PDB entry 3HB9 | X-ray diffraction, 2.90 A resolution | chains A and D of the 4 polymer chains in the assembly

Chain A (and D):
Name: Pyruvate carboxylase
Organism: Staphylococcus aureus subsp. aureus Mu50
Notes: chain D of this document is another copy of the same molecule, construct and numbering; everything in this record applies to it too
Reference sequence: Q99UY8 (Q99UY8_STAAM); the construct lacks a stretch of the UniProt sequence and is renumbered around it, so the offset changes along the chain: 34-315 = UniProt 1-282; 317-357 = UniProt 283-323; 358-362 = UniProt 326-330; 363-513 = UniProt 332-482; 5 more segments
Sequence (1150 residues; each row starts with the number of its first residue; note: 5 numbers in that range are skipped by the numbering (no residue carries them; nothing is unmodelled there); a row labelled like 357A-357B holds insertion residues (357A, then the next letters in order)):
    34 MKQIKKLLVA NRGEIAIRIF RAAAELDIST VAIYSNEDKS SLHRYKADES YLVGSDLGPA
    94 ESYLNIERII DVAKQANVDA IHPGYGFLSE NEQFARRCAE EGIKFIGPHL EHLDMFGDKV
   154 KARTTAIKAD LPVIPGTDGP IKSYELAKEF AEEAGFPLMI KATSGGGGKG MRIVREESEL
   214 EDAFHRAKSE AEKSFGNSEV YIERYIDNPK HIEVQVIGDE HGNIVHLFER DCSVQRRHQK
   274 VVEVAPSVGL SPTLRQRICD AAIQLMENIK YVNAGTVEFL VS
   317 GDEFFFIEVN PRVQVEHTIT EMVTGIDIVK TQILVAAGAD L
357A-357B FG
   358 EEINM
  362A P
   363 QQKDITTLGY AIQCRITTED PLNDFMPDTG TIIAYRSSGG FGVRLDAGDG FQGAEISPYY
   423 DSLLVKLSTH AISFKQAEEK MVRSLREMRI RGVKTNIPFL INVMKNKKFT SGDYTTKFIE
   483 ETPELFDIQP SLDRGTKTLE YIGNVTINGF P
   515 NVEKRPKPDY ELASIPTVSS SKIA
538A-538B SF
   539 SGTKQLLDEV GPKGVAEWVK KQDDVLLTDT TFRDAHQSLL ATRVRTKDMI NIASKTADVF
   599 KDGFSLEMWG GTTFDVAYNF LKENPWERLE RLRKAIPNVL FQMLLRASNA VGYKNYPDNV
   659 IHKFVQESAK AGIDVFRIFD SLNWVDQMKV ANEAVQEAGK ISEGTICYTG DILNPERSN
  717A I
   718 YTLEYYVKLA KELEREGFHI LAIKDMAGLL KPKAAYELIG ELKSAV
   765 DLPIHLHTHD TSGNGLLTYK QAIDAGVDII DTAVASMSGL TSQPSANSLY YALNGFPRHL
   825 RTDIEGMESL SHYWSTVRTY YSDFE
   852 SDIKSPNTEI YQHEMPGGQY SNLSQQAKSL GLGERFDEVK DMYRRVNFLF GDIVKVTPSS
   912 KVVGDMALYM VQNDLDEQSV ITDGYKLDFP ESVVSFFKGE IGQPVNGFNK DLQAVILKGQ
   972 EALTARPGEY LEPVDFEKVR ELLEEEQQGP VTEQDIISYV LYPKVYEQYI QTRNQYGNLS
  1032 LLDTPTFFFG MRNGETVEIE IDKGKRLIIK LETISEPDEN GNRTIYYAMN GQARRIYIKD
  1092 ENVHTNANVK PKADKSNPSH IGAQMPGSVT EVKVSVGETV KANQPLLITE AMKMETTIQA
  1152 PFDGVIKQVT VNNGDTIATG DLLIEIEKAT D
Unresolved in the structure: 34-35, 198-204, 228-231, 1179-1182 (chain D: 34-35, 169-238, 1094-1141, 1146-1182)
Construct notes: engineered mutation Thr610 (Ala580 in Q99UY8)
Covalently attached groups: 5-(hexahydro-2-oxo-1H-thieno[3,4-d]imidazol-6-yl)pentanal (BTI) linked to Lys1144
Small-molecule neighbours:
  - ADP (adenosine-5'-diphosphate): Lys152, Ile167, Met192, Ser197, Glu236, Arg237, Tyr238, Ile239, Pro242, His244, Gln268, His271, Glu311, Leu313, Ile323, Glu324, Thr478
  - BTI (5-(hexahydro-2-oxo-1H-thieno[3,4-d]imidazol-6-yl)pentanal): Tyr503, Asn506, Val507, Gly511, Phe512, Pro513, Asn617, Phe618, Leu619, Lys620, Thr1023, Tyr1027, Leu1030, Phe1038
Reported in the primary citation:
  - mutagenesis - A610T: abolished catalytic activity
  - catalytic residues: Thr908 (proposed by the authors, not directly observed)
  - mutagenesis - A610T: abolished binding to BTI
  - disease-associated variants - A610T: abolished catalytic activity
  - mutagenesis - R644A, R644K, Y651A, Q870A (2-fold), S911A, K912T: decreased catalytic activity
  - disease-associated variants - R451C: decreased catalytic activity (citing earlier work)
  - mutagenesis - Y1077A: abolished catalytic activity (citing earlier work)

How chain A and chain D interact:
Residue-residue contacts (67):
  Glu525(A) - Lys879(D)
  Leu711(A) - Asn818(D)
  Lys748(A) - Asn818(D)  hydrogen bond
  Pro749(A) - Ala816(D)
  Lys750(A) - Asn818(D)
  Lys750(A) - Gly819(D)
  Lys750(A) - Phe820(D)
  Ser776(A) - Ser812(D)  hydrogen bond (backbone-side chain)
  Gly777(A) - Leu780(D)
  Gly777(A) - Ser812(D)
  Asn778(A) - Leu780(D)
  Asn778(A) - Ser812(D)  hydrogen bond (side chain-backbone)
  Asn778(A) - Ala816(D)
  Leu780(A) - Gly777(D)
  Leu780(A) - Asn778(D)
  Leu781(A) - Leu781(D)  hydrophobic
  Leu781(A) - Ala816(D)  hydrophobic
  Lys784(A) - Gln785(D)
  Gln785(A) - Phe820(D)
  Ala799(A) - Ser856(D)
  Ala799(A) - Pro857(D)
  Ser800(A) - Ser856(D)
  Asn811(A) - Thr859(D)
  Ser812(A) - Ser776(D)  hydrogen bond (side chain-backbone)
  Ser812(A) - Asn778(D)  hydrogen bond (backbone-side chain)
  Ser812(A) - Pro857(D)
  Ser812(A) - Thr859(D)
  Tyr815(A) - Thr859(D)
  Tyr815(A) - Tyr862(D)  hydrophobic
  Tyr815(A) - Gln863(D)  hydrogen bond
  Ala816(A) - Pro749(D)
  Ala816(A) - Asn778(D)
  Ala816(A) - Leu781(D)  hydrophobic
  Asn818(A) - Leu711(D)
  Asn818(A) - Lys748(D)  hydrogen bond
  Asn818(A) - Lys750(D)
  Gly819(A) - Lys750(D)
  Phe820(A) - Pro749(D)  hydrophobic
  Phe820(A) - Lys750(D)
  Phe820(A) - Gln785(D)
  Glu832(A) - Thr859(D)  hydrogen bond
  Glu832(A) - Glu860(D)
  Glu832(A) - Gln863(D)
  His836(A) - Glu860(D)  salt bridge
  His836(A) - Lys891(D)
  Arg842(A) - Lys855(D)
  Glu849(A) - Lys855(D)  salt bridge
  Lys855(A) - Arg842(D)
  Lys855(A) - Glu849(D)
  Ser856(A) - Ala799(D)
  Ser856(A) - Ser800(D)
  Pro857(A) - Ala799(D)
  Pro857(A) - Ser802(D)
  Pro857(A) - Ser809(D)
  Pro857(A) - Ser812(D)
  Thr859(A) - Asn811(D)
  Thr859(A) - Ser812(D)
  Thr859(A) - Tyr815(D)
  Thr859(A) - Glu832(D)  hydrogen bond
  Glu860(A) - Glu832(D)
  Glu860(A) - His836(D)  salt bridge
  Tyr862(A) - Tyr815(D)  hydrophobic
  Gln863(A) - Tyr815(D)  hydrogen bond
  Gln863(A) - Glu832(D)  hydrogen bond
  Lys879(A) - Glu525(D)  salt bridge
  Glu885(A) - Leu526(D)
  Lys891(A) - His836(D)
Other interface residues (no listed pair), chain A (37 interface residues in all): Ser802, Leu813
Other interface residues (no listed pair), chain D (39 interface residues in all): Lys784, Leu813, Tyr871

In short:
37 residues of chain A face 39 of chain D across their interface, with 11 hydrogen bonds and 4 salt bridges.
Polar contacts include His836(A)-Glu860(D), Glu849(A)-Lys855(D) and Lys879(A)-Glu525(D). From the paper: the
catalytic residue Thr908(A); R644A, R644K and Y651A of chain A, among others, reduce catalytic activity; 9
substitutions were tested in all.
Both chains are Pyruvate carboxylase (Staphylococcus aureus subsp. aureus Mu50). Entry 3HB9 (Crystal Structure
of S. aureus Pyruvate Carboxylase A610T Mutant) was determined by X-ray diffraction (same publication as 3HBL
and 3HO8).
